PDB entry 2RMB | X-ray diffraction, 2.10 A resolution | chains A and B of the 20 polymer chains in the assembly

== Chain A ==
Protein: Peptidyl-prolyl cis-trans isomerase
Source organism: Homo sapiens
Notes: EC 5.2.1.8
UniProtKB: P62937 (PPIA_HUMAN); residues 2-165 here correspond to UniProt positions 1-164 (UniProt number = residue number - 1)
Chain sequence (165 residues; row label = number of the first residue in the row):
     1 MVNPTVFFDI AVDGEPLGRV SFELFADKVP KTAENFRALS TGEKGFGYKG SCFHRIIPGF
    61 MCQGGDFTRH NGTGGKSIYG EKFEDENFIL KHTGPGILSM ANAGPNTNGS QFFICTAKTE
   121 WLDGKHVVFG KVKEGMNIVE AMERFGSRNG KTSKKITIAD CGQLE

== Chain B ==
Protein: Cyclosporin A
Chain sequence (11 residues; each row starts with the number of its first residue):
     1 ALLVXAGLVL A
Construct notes: engineered mutation DMT_5 (Bmt in NOR00033)
Modified / non-standard residues: Ala1 (D-alanine; DAL); Leu2, Leu3, Leu8, Leu10 (N-methylleucine; MLE); Val4 (N-methylvaline; MVA); DMT (3-hydroxy-4,4-dimethyl-2-(methylamino)-6-octenoic acid) at position 5; Ala6 (alpha-aminobutyric acid; ABA); Gly7 (sarcosine; SAR)
Covalently attached groups: covalent link Ala1-Ala11

== Interface between chain A and chain B ==
Contacting residue pairs (26; chain A residue first):
  Arg55(A) - Leu3(B)  hydrogen bond (side chain-backbone)
  Arg55(A) - Val4(B)
  Arg55(A) - DMT_5(B)
  Arg55(A) - Val9(B)
  Phe60(A) - Leu2(B)
  Phe60(A) - Leu3(B)
  Phe60(A) - Val4(B)
  Met61(A) - Val4(B)
  Gln63(A) - Val4(B)
  Gln63(A) - DMT_5(B)  hydrogen bond (side chain-backbone)
  Gly72(A) - Ala6(B)
  Gly72(A) - Gly7(B)  hydrogen bond (backbone-backbone)
  Ala101(A) - Val4(B)
  Ala101(A) - Ala6(B)
  Asn102(A) - Val4(B)
  Asn102(A) - DMT_5(B)
  Asn102(A) - Ala6(B)  hydrogen bond (backbone-backbone)
  Ala103(A) - DMT_5(B)
  Ala103(A) - Ala6(B)
  Gln111(A) - Ala6(B)
  Phe113(A) - Val4(B)
  Trp121(A) - Leu2(B)  hydrogen bond (side chain-backbone)
  Leu122(A) - Val4(B)
  His126(A) - Val4(B)
  Arg148(A) - Ala1(B)
  Arg148(A) - Leu2(B)
Other interface residues (no listed pair), chain A (17 interface residues in all): Ile57, Thr73, Gly104

== In short ==
17 residues of chain A and 8 residues of chain B are in contact, with 5 hydrogen bonds. Polar contacts include
Arg55(A)-Leu3(B), Gln63(A)-DMT_5(B) and Trp121(A)-Leu2(B).
Here chain A is Peptidyl-prolyl cis-trans isomerase (Homo sapiens) and chain B is Cyclosporin A. Entry 2RMB
(Crystal structures of cyclophilin A complexed with cyclosporin A and
N-methyl-4-[(E)-2-butenyl]-4,4-dimethylthreonine cyclosporin A) was determined by X-ray diffraction (same
publication as 2RMA).
